Entry 9DC7 (electron microscopy, 3.29 A resolution); this record covers chains H and Y of the 60 polymer chains in the assembly.

# Chain H (and Y)
Molecule: Capsid protein
From: adeno-associated virus 5
Notes: chain Y of this document is another copy of the same molecule, construct and numbering; everything in this record applies to it too
UniProtKB: Q9YIJ1 (Q9YIJ1_9VIRU); residues 1-724 here = UniProt positions 1-724
Sequence (724 residues; each row starts with the number of its first residue):
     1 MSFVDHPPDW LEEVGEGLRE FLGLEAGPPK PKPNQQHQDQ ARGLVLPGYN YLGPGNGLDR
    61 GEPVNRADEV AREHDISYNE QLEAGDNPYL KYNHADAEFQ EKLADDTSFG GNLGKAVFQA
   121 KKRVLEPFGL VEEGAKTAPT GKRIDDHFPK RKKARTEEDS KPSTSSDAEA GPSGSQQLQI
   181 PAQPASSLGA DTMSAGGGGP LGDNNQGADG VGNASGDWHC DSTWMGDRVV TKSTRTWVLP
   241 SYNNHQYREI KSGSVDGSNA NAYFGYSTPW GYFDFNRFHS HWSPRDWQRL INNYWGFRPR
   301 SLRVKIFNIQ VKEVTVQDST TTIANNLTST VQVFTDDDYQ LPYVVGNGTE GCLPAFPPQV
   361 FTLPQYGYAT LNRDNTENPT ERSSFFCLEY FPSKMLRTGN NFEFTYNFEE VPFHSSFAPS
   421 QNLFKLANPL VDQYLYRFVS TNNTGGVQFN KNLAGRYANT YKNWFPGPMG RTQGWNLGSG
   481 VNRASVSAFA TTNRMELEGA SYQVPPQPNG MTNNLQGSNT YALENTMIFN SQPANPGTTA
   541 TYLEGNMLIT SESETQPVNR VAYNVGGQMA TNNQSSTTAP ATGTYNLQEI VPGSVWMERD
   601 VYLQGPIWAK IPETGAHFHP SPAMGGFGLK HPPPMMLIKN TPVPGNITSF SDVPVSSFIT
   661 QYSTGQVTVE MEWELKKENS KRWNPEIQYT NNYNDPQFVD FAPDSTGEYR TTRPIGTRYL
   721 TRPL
Disordered / not traced: 1-201

# Chain H / chain Y interface
Pairs across the interface (234; chain H residue first):
  Ile250(H) with Pro429(Y), hydrophobic; Leu430(Y), hydrophobic
  Val255(H) with Arg456(Y)
  Asp256(H) with Arg456(Y), salt bridge
  Ser258(H) with Ala458(Y)
  Ala260(H) with Lys425(Y); Tyr457(Y); Ala458(Y), hydrophobic
  Asn261(H) with Gly455(Y); Arg456(Y); Tyr457(Y); Ala458(Y)
  Ala262(H) with Lys425(Y), hydrogen bond (backbone-side chain)
  Tyr263(H) with Pro429(Y), hydrophobic; Gly455(Y); Tyr457(Y), hydrophobic
  Ser267(H) with Leu430(Y)
  Tyr272(H) with Asn428(Y), hydrogen bond
  Arg277(H) with Tyr434(Y)
  Asp338(H) with Asn679(Y)
  Gln340(H) with Asn679(Y), hydrogen bond; Lys681(Y)
  Leu341(H) with Pro723(Y)
  Pro342(H) with Gln421(Y)
  Val344(H) with Leu426(Y); Asn428(Y)
  Gly346(H) with Asn463(Y), hydrogen bond (backbone-side chain)
  Asn347(H) with Leu426(Y); Ala427(Y); Gln433(Y), hydrogen bond (backbone-side chain)
  Gly348(H) with Gln433(Y); Tyr434(Y)
  Thr349(H) with Val431(Y), hydrogen bond (side chain-backbone); Asp432(Y), hydrogen bond (side chain-backbone); Gln433(Y); Tyr434(Y)
  Glu350(H) with Asp432(Y), hydrogen bond (backbone-backbone); Tyr434(Y); Lys451(Y), salt bridge
  Gln365(H) with Asn428(Y); Leu430(Y)
  Tyr366(H) with Leu430(Y)
  Gly367(H) with Asn428(Y); Leu430(Y)
  Tyr368(H) with Gln421(Y); Pro429(Y)
  Ala369(H) with Gln421(Y); Lys425(Y); Tyr457(Y)
  Thr370(H) with Ser420(Y)
  Leu371(H) with Pro419(Y); Ser420(Y); Gln421(Y); Asn422(Y); Pro557(Y), hydrophobic
  Asn372(H) with Lys425(Y)
  Glu381(H) with Arg682(Y); Ile687(Y)
  Arg382(H) with Ala418(Y); Glu554(Y); Arg682(Y); Ile687(Y); Arg718(Y); Thr721(Y)
  Ser383(H) with Arg682(Y); Asn684(Y)
  Ser384(H) with Ser420(Y), hydrogen bond; Arg682(Y)
  Phe385(H) with Arg682(Y); Trp683(Y), hydrogen bond (backbone-backbone); Asn684(Y)
  Phe386(H) with Arg682(Y); Pro723(Y), hydrophobic
  Tyr390(H) with Lys681(Y); Trp683(Y), hydrophobic
  Phe391(H) with Lys681(Y)
  Pro468(H) with Pro592(Y)
  Gly470(H) with Met569(Y)
  Arg471(H) with Met569(Y); Ala570(Y), hydrogen bond (backbone-backbone); Thr571(Y); Asn572(Y); Asn573(Y), hydrogen bond
  Gln473(H) with Ala570(Y); Asn572(Y), hydrogen bond (side chain-backbone); Asn573(Y); Gln574(Y); Pro580(Y)
  Gly474(H) with Gln574(Y), hydrogen bond (backbone-side chain)
  Trp475(H) with Phe438(Y); Thr441(Y); Gln574(Y)
  Leu477(H) with Val447(Y), hydrophobic
  Val481(H) with Ser576(Y)
  Asn482(H) with Gly445(Y); Val447(Y); Gln574(Y), hydrogen bond; Ser576(Y), hydrogen bond (backbone-side chain)
  Arg483(H) with Thr441(Y); Ser575(Y); Ser576(Y), hydrogen bond (side chain-backbone); Thr577(Y), hydrogen bond (side chain-backbone); Thr578(Y); Ala579(Y)
  Ala484(H) with Asn442(Y); Asn443(Y)
  Ser485(H) with Thr441(Y); Asn442(Y), hydrogen bond (backbone-backbone); Asn443(Y)
  Val486(H) with Ser440(Y); Thr441(Y), hydrogen bond (backbone-backbone)
  Ser487(H) with Val439(Y)
  Ala488(H) with Phe438(Y), hydrophobic; Val439(Y), hydrogen bond (backbone-backbone)
  Ala490(H) with Gln568(Y), hydrogen bond (backbone-side chain)
  Thr491(H) with Pro580(Y); Thr582(Y)
  Thr492(H) with Gln568(Y), hydrogen bond (backbone-side chain)
  Asn493(H) with Gln568(Y); Met569(Y); Ala570(Y), hydrogen bond (side chain-backbone)
  Arg494(H) with Gly567(Y); Gln568(Y), hydrogen bond (backbone-backbone)
  Met495(H) with Phe465(Y), hydrophobic; Pro466(Y); Gly566(Y); Tyr585(Y); Gln588(Y)
  Glu496(H) with Arg560(Y); Val565(Y); Gly566(Y), hydrogen bond (backbone-backbone)
  Leu497(H) with Asn422(Y); Phe424(Y), hydrophobic; Pro466(Y), hydrophobic; Pro557(Y)
  Glu498(H) with Asn422(Y), hydrogen bond; Gln556(Y)
  Tyr502(H) with Asn422(Y), hydrogen bond; Phe424(Y), hydrophobic; Lys425(Y); Tyr457(Y); Ala458(Y)
  Gln503(H) with Ala458(Y), hydrogen bond (backbone-backbone); Asn459(Y); Lys462(Y), hydrogen bond (backbone-side chain)
  Val504(H) with Phe465(Y), hydrophobic
  Pro505(H) with Thr460(Y); Tyr461(Y), hydrophobic
  Pro506(H) with Tyr461(Y); Lys462(Y); Phe465(Y)
  Pro508(H) with Phe465(Y), hydrophobic; Val591(Y), hydrophobic
  Leu523(H) with Phe438(Y), hydrophobic; Phe449(Y), hydrophobic
  Thr526(H) with Tyr461(Y)
  Met527(H) with Leu435(Y), hydrophobic; Tyr461(Y), hydrophobic
  Ile528(H) with Leu435(Y); Tyr436(Y), hydrogen bond (backbone-backbone); Phe449(Y), hydrophobic; Tyr461(Y)
  Phe529(H) with Tyr434(Y), hydrophobic; Leu435(Y), hydrophobic
  Asn530(H) with Tyr436(Y), hydrogen bond
  Ala534(H) with Tyr436(Y)
  Pro536(H) with Asp432(Y)
  Gly537(H) with Asp432(Y), hydrogen bond (backbone-side chain)
  Thr538(H) with Lys451(Y); Leu453(Y)
  Ala540(H) with Phe449(Y); Asn450(Y)
  Thr541(H) with Gln448(Y); Phe449(Y); Asn450(Y)
  Tyr542(H) with Tyr436(Y), hydrophobic; Gln448(Y); Phe449(Y), hydrogen bond (backbone-backbone)
  Leu543(H) with Val447(Y); Gln448(Y)
  Glu544(H) with Val447(Y); Phe449(Y)
  Met547(H) with Tyr436(Y), hydrophobic; Phe449(Y), hydrophobic
  Ile549(H) with Phe449(Y), hydrophobic
  Tyr563(H) with Asn573(Y), hydrogen bond (backbone-side chain)
  Asn586(H) with Ala570(Y); Thr571(Y)
  Leu587(H) with Met569(Y), hydrophobic; Tyr585(Y), hydrophobic
  Glu589(H) with Gln588(Y), hydrogen bond; Glu589(Y); Ile590(Y); Val591(Y)
  Ile590(H) with Ile590(Y), hydrogen bond (backbone-backbone)
  Trp596(H) with Pro592(Y), hydrophobic
  Gln604(H) with Tyr434(Y)
  Pro606(H) with Tyr434(Y)
  Ala609(H) with Asn463(Y)
  Lys610(H) with Trp464(Y), hydrogen bond (backbone-side chain)
  Pro612(H) with Trp464(Y)
  Glu613(H) with Phe417(Y); Arg722(Y), salt bridge; Leu724(Y), hydrogen bond (backbone-backbone)
  Thr614(H) with Val558(Y); Trp596(Y); Met597(Y); Leu724(Y)
  Gly615(H) with Trp596(Y); Met597(Y)
  Ala616(H) with Val595(Y); Trp596(Y), hydrogen bond (backbone-backbone); Glu598(Y); His619(Y)
  His617(H) with Ser594(Y); Val595(Y)
  Phe618(H) with Ile590(Y), hydrophobic; Val591(Y); Pro592(Y), hydrophobic; Gly593(Y), hydrogen bond (backbone-backbone); Ser594(Y), hydrogen bond (backbone-backbone); Trp596(Y); Phe618(Y), hydrophobic
  His619(H) with Gly593(Y), hydrogen bond (backbone-backbone)
  Pro620(H) with Trp464(Y)
  Ser621(H) with Trp464(Y)
  Pro622(H) with Asn463(Y); Trp464(Y)
  Ala623(H) with Lys462(Y); Asn463(Y), hydrogen bond (backbone-backbone); Phe465(Y), hydrophobic
  Met624(H) with Leu435(Y), hydrophobic; Tyr461(Y); Asn463(Y)
Also at the interface, not in a pair above, chain H (120 interface residues in all): Pro364, Cys387, Thr472, Asn476, Phe489, Gln507, Asn509, Glu524, Asn535, Thr539, Asn564, Gly605, Ile611
Also at the interface, not in a pair above, chain Y (98 interface residues in all): Ser415, Leu423, Gly446, Asn559, Asn564, Leu587, Tyr719

# Summary
120 residues of chain H face 98 of chain Y across their interface, with 44 hydrogen bonds and 3 salt bridges.
Among the polar pairs are Asp256(H)-Arg456(Y), Glu350(H)-Lys451(Y) and Glu613(H)-Arg722(Y).
Chain H and chain Y are both Capsid protein (adeno-associated virus 5); the structure, AAV5 at 80 Degree
Celsius, was determined by electron microscopy (same publication as 9DCB and 9DCC).
